8Y0N - chains B and G of the 5 polymer chains in the assembly; structure by electron microscopy, 3.07 A resolution.

== Chain B ==
Protein: Guanine nucleotide-binding protein G(I)/G(S)/G(T) subunit beta-1
Organism: Homo sapiens
UniProt: P62873 (GBB1_HUMAN); residue numbers follow UniProt; this construct covers 3-340
Chain sequence (350 residues; each row starts with the number of its first residue; numbers below 1 keep their minus sign (Met-9 is residue -9)):
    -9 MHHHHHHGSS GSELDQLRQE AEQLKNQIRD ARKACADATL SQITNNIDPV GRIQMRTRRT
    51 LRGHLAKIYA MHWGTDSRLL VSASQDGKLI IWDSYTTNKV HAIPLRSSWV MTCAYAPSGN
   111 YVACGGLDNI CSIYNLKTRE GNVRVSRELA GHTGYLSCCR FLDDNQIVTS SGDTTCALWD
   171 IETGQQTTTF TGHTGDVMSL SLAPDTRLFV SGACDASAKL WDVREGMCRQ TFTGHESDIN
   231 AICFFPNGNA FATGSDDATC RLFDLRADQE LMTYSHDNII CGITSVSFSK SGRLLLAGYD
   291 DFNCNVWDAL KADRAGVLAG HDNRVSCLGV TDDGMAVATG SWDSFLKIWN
Unresolved in the structure: -9 to 4
Construct notes: initiating methionine (-9); expression tag (-8 to 2)
Swiss-Prot annotation at these positions:
  - modified residue: His266 (Phosphohistidine)
  - natural variant: Leu30 (L30F: In MRD42; uncertain significance), Arg52 (R52G: In MRD42), Gly64 (G64V: In MRD42), Asp76 (D76E: In MRD42; D76G: In MRD42), Gly77 (G77S: In MRD42), Lys78 (K78R: In MRD42), Ile80 (I80N: In MRD42; I80T: In MRD42), His91 (H91R: In MRD42; uncertain significance), Ala92 (A92T: In MRD42), Pro94 (P94S: In MRD42), Leu95 (L95P: In MRD42), Arg96 (R96L: In MRD42), 5 further natural variant entries in UniProt

== Chain G ==
Protein: Guanine nucleotide-binding protein G(I)/G(S)/G(O) subunit gamma-2
Organism: Homo sapiens
UniProt: P59768 (GBG2_HUMAN); residue numbers follow UniProt; this construct covers 1-71
Chain sequence (71 residues; each row starts with the number of its first residue):
     1 MASNNTASIA QARKLVEQLK MEANIDRIKV SKAAADLMAY CEAHAKEDPL LTPVPASENP
    61 FREKKFFCAI L
Unresolved in the structure: 1-8, 62-71
Swiss-Prot annotation at these positions:
  - modified residue: Ala2 (N-acetylalanine), Cys68 (Cysteine methyl ester)
  - lipidation: Cys68 (S-geranylgeranyl cysteine)

== Interface between chain B and chain G ==
Residue-residue contacts (70):
  Leu7(B) - Ala12(G)  hydrophobic
  Leu7(B) - Val16(G)
  Arg8(B) - Ala12(G)
  Ala11(B) - Val16(G)  hydrophobic
  Ala11(B) - Leu19(G)
  Leu14(B) - Val16(G)
  Leu14(B) - Leu19(G)  hydrophobic
  Leu14(B) - Lys20(G)
  Lys15(B) - Leu19(G)
  Ile18(B) - Ala23(G)  hydrophobic
  Ala24(B) - Lys29(G)  hydrogen bond (backbone-side chain)
  Cys25(B) - Arg27(G)
  Cys25(B) - Ile28(G)
  Cys25(B) - Lys29(G)
  Cys25(B) - Val30(G)
  Ala26(B) - Val30(G)  hydrophobic
  Asp27(B) - Lys29(G)  salt bridge
  Asp27(B) - Val30(G)
  Ala28(B) - Val30(G)
  Leu30(B) - Ala34(G)  hydrophobic
  Ile33(B) - Ser31(G)
  Ile33(B) - Met38(G)  hydrophobic
  Val40(B) - Leu51(G)  hydrophobic
  Ile43(B) - Leu51(G)
  Arg48(B) - Phe61(G)
  Arg49(B) - Pro60(G)
  Arg49(B) - Phe61(G)
  Ser84(B) - Phe61(G)
  Tyr85(B) - Pro60(G)
  Tyr85(B) - Phe61(G)  hydrophobic
  Cys218(B) - Gln18(G)
  Cys218(B) - Glu22(G)
  Thr221(B) - Glu22(G)
  Phe235(B) - Tyr40(G)  hydrophobic
  Pro236(B) - Tyr40(G)
  Asn237(B) - Tyr40(G)
  Ala240(B) - Leu37(G)  hydrophobic
  Leu252(B) - Leu37(G)  hydrophobic
  Asp254(B) - Ala33(G)
  Asp254(B) - Leu37(G)
  Arg256(B) - Arg27(G)
  Arg256(B) - Ile28(G)
  Arg256(B) - Asp36(G)  salt bridge
  Ala257(B) - Arg27(G)
  Ala257(B) - Ile28(G)
  Ala257(B) - Ala33(G)  hydrophobic
  Asp258(B) - Arg27(G)  salt bridge
  Gln259(B) - Val30(G)
  Ser279(B) - Asp48(G)  hydrogen bond
  Lys280(B) - Glu47(G)
  Lys280(B) - Asp48(G)  hydrogen bond (backbone-side chain)
  Ser281(B) - Tyr40(G)
  Ser281(B) - Cys41(G)  hydrogen bond (side chain-backbone)
  Ser281(B) - His44(G)  hydrogen bond (side chain-backbone)
  Ser281(B) - Ala45(G)
  Ser281(B) - Asp48(G)  hydrogen bond (backbone-side chain)
  Arg283(B) - Cys41(G)
  Arg283(B) - Leu51(G)
  Leu284(B) - Leu51(G)  hydrophobic
  Leu300(B) - Met38(G)  hydrophobic
  Leu300(B) - Cys41(G)  hydrophobic
  Asp323(B) - Pro49(G)
  Gly324(B) - Pro49(G)
  Gly324(B) - Leu50(G)
  Met325(B) - Pro49(G)  hydrophobic
  Met325(B) - Pro60(G)
  Ala326(B) - Phe61(G)  hydrophobic
  Val327(B) - Leu50(G)  hydrophobic
  Asn340(B) - Leu50(G)
  Asn340(B) - Asn59(G)  hydrogen bond
Also at the interface, not in a pair above, chain B (55 interface residues in all): Ala21, Ile37, Met45, Thr181, Met217, Arg219, Gln220, Asn239, Leu261, Gly282, Val320, Ile338
Also at the interface, not in a pair above, chain G (32 interface residues in all): Ile9, Met21, Ile25

== Overview ==
Chain B and chain G form an interface of 55 and 32 residues respectively; the contacts include 7 hydrogen
bonds and 3 salt bridges. Polar contacts include Asp27(B)-Lys29(G), Arg256(B)-Asp36(G) and Asp258(B)-Arg27(G).
Chain B is Guanine nucleotide-binding protein G(I)/G(S)/G(T) subunit beta-1 and chain G is Guanine
nucleotide-binding protein G(I)/G(S)/G(O) subunit gamma-2, both from Homo sapiens; the structure, Structure of
CXCR3 in complex with VUF11418 and Go (Full map), was determined by electron microscopy together with 8XXY,
8XXZ, 8XYI, 8XYK and 8Y0H from the same study.
